6UQS - chain A; structure by X-ray diffraction, 1.37 A resolution.

[Chain A]
Molecule: Beta-lactamase
From: Pseudomonas aeruginosa
Notes: EC 3.5.2.6
UniProtKB: Q541D8 (Q541D8_PSEAI); numbering as in UniProt (aligned over 27-397)
Amino-acid sequence (375 residues; each row starts with the number of its first residue):
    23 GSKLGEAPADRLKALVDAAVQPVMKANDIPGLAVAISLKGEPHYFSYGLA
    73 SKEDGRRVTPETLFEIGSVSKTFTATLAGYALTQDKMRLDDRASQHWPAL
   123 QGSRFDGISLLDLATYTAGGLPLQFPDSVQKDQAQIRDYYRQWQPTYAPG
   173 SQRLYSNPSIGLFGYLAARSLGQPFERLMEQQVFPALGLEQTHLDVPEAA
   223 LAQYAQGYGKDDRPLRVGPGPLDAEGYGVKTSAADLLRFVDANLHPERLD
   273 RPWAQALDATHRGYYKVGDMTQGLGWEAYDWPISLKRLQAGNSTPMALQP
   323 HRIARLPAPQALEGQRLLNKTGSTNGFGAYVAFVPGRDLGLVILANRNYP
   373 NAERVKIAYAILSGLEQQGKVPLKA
Not modelled in the structure: 23-26, 390-397
Covalently attached groups: 2-hydroxyethyl hydrogen phenylboronate (QFP) linked to S90
Sequence notes: expression tag (23-26); engineered mutation A397 (Arg in Q541D8)
Ligand contacts: 2-hydroxyethyl hydrogen phenylboronate (QFP): G89, K93, L145, Q146, Y177, N179, Y249, K342, T343, G344, S345

[In short]
Covalently linked 2-hydroxyethyl hydrogen phenylboronate: at S90.
Chain A is Beta-lactamase (Pseudomonas aeruginosa); the structure, Serendipitous Discovery of Aryl Boronic
Acids as beta-Lactamase Inhibitors, was determined by X-ray diffraction (same publication as 6UQT, 6UQU and
6UR3).
